Entry 6SJZ (X-ray diffraction, 2.00 A resolution); this record covers chains A and F.

== Chain A ==
Molecule: Glycylpeptide N-tetradecanoyltransferase 1
Organism: Homo sapiens
Notes: EC 2.3.1.97
UniProtKB: P30419 (NMT1_HUMAN); numbering as in UniProt (aligned over 99-496)
Amino-acid sequence (402 residues; row label = number of the first residue in the row):
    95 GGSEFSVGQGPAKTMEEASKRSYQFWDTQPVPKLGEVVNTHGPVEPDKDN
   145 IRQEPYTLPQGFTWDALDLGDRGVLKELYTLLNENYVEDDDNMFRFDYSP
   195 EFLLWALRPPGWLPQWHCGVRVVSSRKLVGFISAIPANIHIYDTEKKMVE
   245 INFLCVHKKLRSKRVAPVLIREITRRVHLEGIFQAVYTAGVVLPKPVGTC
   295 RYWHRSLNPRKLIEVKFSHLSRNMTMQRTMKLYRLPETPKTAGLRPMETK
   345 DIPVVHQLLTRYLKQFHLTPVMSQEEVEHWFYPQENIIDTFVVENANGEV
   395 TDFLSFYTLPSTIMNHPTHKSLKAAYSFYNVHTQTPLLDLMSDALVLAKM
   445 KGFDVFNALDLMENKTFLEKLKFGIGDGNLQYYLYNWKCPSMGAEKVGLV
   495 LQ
Not modelled in the structure: 95-104, 316
Construct notes: expression tag (95-98)
Curated features (UniProtKB/Swiss-Prot):
  - binding site (tetradecanoyl-CoA): Gln-118, Phe-119, Trp-120, Phe-247, Leu-248, Cys-249, Val-250, Ser-256, Arg-258, Val-259, Ala-260
  - mutagenesis: Tyr-180 (Y180P: Abolished glycine- and lysine-myristoyltransferase activities), Val-181 (V181L: Reduced glycine N-myristoyltransferase activity), Tyr-192 (Y192A: Reduced glycine N-myristoyltransferase activity), Gly-492 (G492D/K: Reduced activity)
Ligand contacts: tetradecanoyl-coa (MYA): Arg-115, Tyr-117, Gln-118, Phe-119, Trp-120, Asn-179, Tyr-180, Val-181, Val-243, Ile-245, Asn-246, Phe-247, Leu-248, Cys-249, Val-250, Arg-255, Ser-256, Lys-257, Arg-258, Val-259, Ala-260, Pro-261, Ile-264, Ile-267, Thr-268, Val-271, His-272, Ile-276, Phe-277, Gln-278, Ala-279, Tyr-281, Thr-282, Ala-283, Val-285, Leu-287, Tyr-479
Reported in the primary citation:
  - mutagenesis - K107E/K252E: increased catalytic activity
  - mutagenesis - Y180F/N246A: unchanged catalytic activity
  - mutagenesis - Y180A, V181L, Y192A: decreased catalytic activity
  - mutagenesis - Y180P: abolished catalytic activity
  - specificity-determining residues: Tyr-180, Asn-246 (proposed by the authors, not directly observed)

== Chain F ==
Molecule: Apoptosis-inducing factor 3
Notes: EC 1.-.-.-
UniProtKB: Q96NN9 (AIFM3_HUMAN); residues 1-8 here correspond to UniProt positions 2-9 (UniProt number = residue number + 1)
Amino-acid sequence (9 residues; numbered 0 to 8; the number before each row is that of its first residue; numbering starts at 0):
     0 XGNCFSKPR
Not modelled in the structure: 8
Construct notes: acetylation (0); engineered mutation Asn-2 (Gly3 in Q96NN9); conflict Arg-8 (Lys9 in Q96NN9)
Modified residues: ACE (acetyl group) at position 0

== Chain A / chain F interface ==
Contacting residue pairs - 45 pairs, chain A then chain F:
  Tyr-180(A) / Asn-2(F)
  Val-181(A) / Phe-4(F)
  Glu-182(A) / Phe-4(F)
  Asp-183(A) / Phe-4(F)
  Asp-183(A) / Lys-6(F)  salt bridge
  Asp-184(A) / Phe-4(F)
  Asp-184(A) / Lys-6(F)  salt bridge
  Asp-185(A) / Lys-6(F)  salt bridge
  Phe-188(A) / Phe-4(F)  hydrophobic
  Phe-188(A) / Lys-6(F)
  Arg-189(A) / Phe-4(F)
  Phe-190(A) / Gly-1(F)
  Phe-190(A) / Cys-3(F)
  Phe-190(A) / Phe-4(F)  hydrophobic
  Tyr-192(A) / ACE_0(F)  hydrogen bond (side chain-backbone)
  Asn-246(A) / Asn-2(F)
  Thr-282(A) / Asn-2(F)  hydrogen bond (backbone-side chain)
  Ala-283(A) / Asn-2(F)
  Gly-284(A) / Asn-2(F)
  Tyr-296(A) / ACE_0(F)
  Tyr-296(A) / Gly-1(F)  hydrogen bond (side chain-backbone)
  Tyr-296(A) / Cys-3(F)
  Tyr-296(A) / Ser-5(F)
  His-298(A) / Ser-5(F)  hydrogen bond
  His-298(A) / Lys-6(F)  hydrogen bond (side chain-backbone)
  His-298(A) / Pro-7(F)
  Phe-311(A) / Lys-6(F)
  Phe-311(A) / Pro-7(F)
  Tyr-401(A) / ACE_0(F)
  Tyr-401(A) / Gly-1(F)  hydrogen bond (side chain-backbone)
  Leu-403(A) / ACE_0(F)
  Ser-405(A) / Phe-4(F)
  Tyr-420(A) / ACE_0(F)
  Ile-469(A) / Pro-7(F)
  Gly-470(A) / Ser-5(F)
  Gly-470(A) / Lys-6(F)
  Asp-471(A) / Ser-5(F)  hydrogen bond (backbone-side chain)
  Asp-471(A) / Lys-6(F)  hydrogen bond (backbone-backbone)
  Asp-471(A) / Pro-7(F)
  Asn-473(A) / Cys-3(F)
  Leu-474(A) / Asn-2(F)
  Leu-474(A) / Cys-3(F)  hydrophobic
  Leu-495(A) / Gly-1(F)
  Gln-496(A) / ACE_0(F)
  Gln-496(A) / Gly-1(F)

== Summary ==
28 residues of chain A and 8 residues of chain F are in contact; the contacts include 8 hydrogen bonds and 3
salt bridges. Polar pairs include Asp-183(A)/Lys-6(F), Asp-184(A)/Lys-6(F) and Asp-185(A)/Lys-6(F). The paper
reports that Y180A, V181L and Y192A of chain A reduce catalytic activity; specificity determinants Tyr-180(A)
and Asn-246(A); 6 substitutions were tested in all.
Chain A is Glycylpeptide N-tetradecanoyltransferase 1 (Homo sapiens) and chain F is Apoptosis-inducing factor
3; the structure, HsNMT1 in complex with both MyrCoA and Acetylated-GNCFSKPR substrates, was determined by
X-ray diffraction (same publication as 6QRM, 6SK2, 6SK3, 6SK8 and 6SKJ).
